Entry 6C24 (electron microscopy, 3.50 A resolution); this record covers chains A and E of the 12 polymer chains in the assembly.

# Chain A
Protein: Polycomb protein SUZ12
Organism: Homo sapiens
Reference sequence: Q15022 (SUZ12_HUMAN); residues 1-739 here = UniProt positions 1-739
Sequence (739 residues; row label = number of the first residue in the row):
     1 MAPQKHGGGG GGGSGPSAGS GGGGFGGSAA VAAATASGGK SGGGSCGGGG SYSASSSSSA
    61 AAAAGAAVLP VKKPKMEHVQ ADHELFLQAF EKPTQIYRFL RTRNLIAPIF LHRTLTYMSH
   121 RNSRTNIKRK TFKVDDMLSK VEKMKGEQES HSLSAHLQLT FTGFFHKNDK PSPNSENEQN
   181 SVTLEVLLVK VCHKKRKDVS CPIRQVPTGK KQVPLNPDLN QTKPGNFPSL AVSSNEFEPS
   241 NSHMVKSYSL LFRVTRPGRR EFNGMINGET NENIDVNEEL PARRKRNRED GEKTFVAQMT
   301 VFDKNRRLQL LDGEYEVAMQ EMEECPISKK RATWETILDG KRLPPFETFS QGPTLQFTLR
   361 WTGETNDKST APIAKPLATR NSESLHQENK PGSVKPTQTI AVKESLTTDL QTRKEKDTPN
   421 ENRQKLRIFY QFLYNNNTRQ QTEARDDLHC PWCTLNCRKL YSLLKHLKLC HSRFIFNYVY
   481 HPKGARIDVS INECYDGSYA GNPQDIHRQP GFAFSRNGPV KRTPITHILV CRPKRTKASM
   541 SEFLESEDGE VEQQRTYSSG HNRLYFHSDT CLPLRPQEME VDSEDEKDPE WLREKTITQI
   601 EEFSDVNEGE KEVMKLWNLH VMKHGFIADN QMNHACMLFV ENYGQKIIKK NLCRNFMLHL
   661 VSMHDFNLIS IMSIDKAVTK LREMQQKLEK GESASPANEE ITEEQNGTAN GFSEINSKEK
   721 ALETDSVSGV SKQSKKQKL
Disordered / not traced: 1-425, 549-739
Cystine bridges: C450-C453
Glycans and other covalent adducts: covalent link Y461-E542

# Chain E
Protein: Protein Jumonji
Organism: Homo sapiens
Reference sequence: Q92833 (JARD2_HUMAN), isoform Q92833-2; residues 106-450 here correspond to UniProt positions 68-412 (UniProt number = residue number - 38)
Sequence (345 residues; each row starts with the number of its first residue):
   106 RKRPRLQAQR KFAQSQPNSP STTPVKIVEP LLPPPATQIS DLSKRKPKTE DFLTFLCLRG
   166 SPALPNSMVY FGSSQDEEEV EEEDDETEDV KTATNNASSS CQSTPRKGKT HKHVHNGHVF
   226 NGSSRSTREK EPVQKHKSKE ATPAKEKHSD HRADSRREQA SANHPAAAPS TGSSAKGLAA
   286 THHHPPLHRS AQDLRKQVSK VNGVTRMSSL GAGVTSAKKM REVRPSPSKT VKYTATVTKG
   346 AVTYTKAKRE LVKDTKPNHH KPSSAVNHTI SGKTESSNAK TRKQVLSLGG ASKSTGPAVN
   406 GLKVSGRLNP KSCTKEVGGR QLREGLQLRE GLRNSKRRLE EAHQA
Disordered / not traced: 106-139, 167-450

# How chain A and chain E interact
Residue-residue contacts (17):
  F429(A) - P140(E)
  Y430(A) - I144(E)  hydrophobic
  F432(A) - D146(E)
  F432(A) - L147(E)  hydrophobic
  F432(A) - R150(E)
  Q441(A) - D146(E)
  T442(A) - P140(E)
  E443(A) - P140(E)
  E443(A) - A141(E)
  E443(A) - T142(E)
  A444(A) - P140(E)
  A444(A) - T142(E)
  A444(A) - Q143(E)
  D446(A) - Q143(E)
  P451(A) - I144(E)  hydrophobic
  P451(A) - L147(E)  hydrophobic
  W452(A) - L147(E)  hydrophobic
Interface residues without a listed pair, chain A (11 interface residues in all): R445

# In short
11 residues of chain A face 8 of chain E across their interface.
Chain A is Polycomb protein SUZ12 and chain E is Protein Jumonji, both from Homo sapiens; the structure,
Cryo-EM structure of PRC2 bound to cofactors AEBP2 and JARID2 in the Extended Active State, was determined by
electron microscopy, deposited together with 6C23.
